Entry 7TKQ (electron microscopy, 4.50 A resolution (low resolution: residue-level contacts below are approximate; hydrogen-bond / salt-bridge calls are withheld)); this record covers chains B and F of the 27 polymer chains in the assembly.

Chain B:
Protein: ATP synthase subunit alpha
From: Saccharomyces cerevisiae
UniProtKB: P07251 (ATPA_YEAST); residues 1-510 here correspond to UniProt positions 36-545 (UniProt number = residue number + 35)
Sequence (510 residues; each row starts with the number of its first residue):
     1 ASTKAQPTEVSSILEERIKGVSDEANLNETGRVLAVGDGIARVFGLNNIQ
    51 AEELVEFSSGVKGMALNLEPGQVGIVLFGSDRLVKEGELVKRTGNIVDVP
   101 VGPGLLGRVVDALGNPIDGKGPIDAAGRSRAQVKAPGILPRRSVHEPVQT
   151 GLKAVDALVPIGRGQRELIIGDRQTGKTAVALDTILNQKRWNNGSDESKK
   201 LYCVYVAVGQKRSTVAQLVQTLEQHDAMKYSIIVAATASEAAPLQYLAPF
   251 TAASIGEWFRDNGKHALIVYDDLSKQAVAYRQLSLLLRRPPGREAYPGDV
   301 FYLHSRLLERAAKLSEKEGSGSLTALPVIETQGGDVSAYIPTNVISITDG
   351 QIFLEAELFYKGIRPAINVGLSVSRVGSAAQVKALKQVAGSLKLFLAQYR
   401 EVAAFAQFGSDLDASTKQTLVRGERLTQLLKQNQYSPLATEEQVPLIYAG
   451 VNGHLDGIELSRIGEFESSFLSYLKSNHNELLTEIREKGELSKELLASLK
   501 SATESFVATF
Unresolved in the structure: 1-2, 510
Curated features (UniProtKB/Swiss-Prot):
  - binding site (ATP): Gly171 to Thr178
  - site: Ser372 (Required for activity)
  - modified residue (Phosphoserine): Ser22, Ser143

Chain F:
Protein: ATP synthase subunit beta
From: Saccharomyces cerevisiae
Notes: EC 7.1.2.2
UniProtKB: P00830 (ATPB_YEAST); residues 1-478 here correspond to UniProt positions 34-511 (UniProt number = residue number + 33)
Sequence (478 residues; row label = number of the first residue in the row):
     1 ASAAQSTPITGKVTAVIGAIVDVHFEQSELPAILNALEIKTPQGKLVLEV
    51 AQHLGENTVRTIAMDGTEGLVRGEKVLDTGGPISVPVGRETLGRIINVIG
   101 EPIDERGPIKSKLRKPIHADPPSFAEQSTSAEILETGIKVVDLLAPYARG
   151 GKIGLFGGAGVGKTVFIQELINNIAKAHGGFSVFTGVGERTREGNDLYRE
   201 MKETGVINLEGESKVALVFGQMNEPPGARARVALTGLTIAEYFRDEEGQD
   251 VLLFIDNIFRFTQAGSEVSALLGRIPSAVGYQPTLATDMGLLQERITTTK
   301 KGSVTSVQAVYVPADDLTDPAPATTFAHLDATTVLSRGISELGIYPAVDP
   351 LDSKSRLLDAAVVGQEHYDVASKVQETLQTYKSLQDIIAILGMDELSEQD
   401 KLTVERARKIQRFLSQPFAVAEVFTGIPGKLVRLKDTVASFKAVLEGKYD
   451 NIPEHAFYMVGGIEDVVAKAEKLAAEAN
Unresolved in the structure: 1-5, 476-478
Curated features (UniProtKB/Swiss-Prot):
  - binding site (ATP): Gly157 to Thr164
  - modified residue: Thr79 (Phosphothreonine), Thr204 (Phosphothreonine), Ser340 (Phosphoserine)

Interface between chain B and chain F:
Pairs across the interface (17; chain B residue first):
  Asn47(B) - Arg72(F)
  Ile49(B) - Leu70(F)
  Ile49(B) - Val71(F)
  Gln50(B) - Leu70(F)
  Ala51(B) - Glu68(F)
  Ala51(B) - Gly69(F)
  Ala51(B) - Leu70(F)
  Asn67(B) - Val16(F)
  Leu68(B) - Ala15(F)
  Leu68(B) - Val16(F)
  Glu69(B) - Thr14(F)
  Pro70(B) - Thr14(F)
  Gly298(B) - Glu267(F)
  Gly409(B) - Ala389(F)
  Gly409(B) - Ile390(F)
  Ser410(B) - Ile390(F)
  Ser410(B) - Leu391(F)
Other interface residues (no listed pair), chain B (15 interface residues in all): Leu66, Ser378, Phe405, Phe408
Other interface residues (no listed pair), chain F (15 interface residues in all): Ile17, Gly392, Val423

In short:
The chain B/chain F interface involves 15 residues from each chain. From UniProt: 8 ATP-binding residues on
chain B; 8 ATP-binding residues on chain F.
Here chain B is ATP synthase subunit alpha and chain F is ATP synthase subunit beta, both from Saccharomyces
cerevisiae. Entry 7TKQ (Yeast ATP synthase State 3catalytic(c) with 10 mM ATP backbone model) was determined
by electron microscopy (same publication as 7TJS, 7TJT, 7TJU, 7TJV, 7TJW, 7TJX and 30 further entries).
